Entry 8Q3E (X-ray diffraction, 2.17 A resolution); this record covers chains CCC and III of the 11 polymer chains in the assembly.

== Chain CCC ==
Name: Histone H2A type 1-B/E
From: Homo sapiens
UniProtKB: P04908 (H2A1B_HUMAN); residues 13-119 here correspond to UniProt positions 14-120 (UniProt number = residue number + 1)
Sequence (107 residues; row label = number of the first residue in the row):
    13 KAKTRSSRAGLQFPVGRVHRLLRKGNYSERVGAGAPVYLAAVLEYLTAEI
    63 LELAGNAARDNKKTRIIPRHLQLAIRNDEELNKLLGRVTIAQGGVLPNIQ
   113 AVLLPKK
Curated features (UniProtKB/Swiss-Prot):
  - modified residue: Lys13 (N6-(beta-hydroxybutyryl)lysine), Lys36 (N6-(2-hydroxyisobutyryl)lysine), Lys74 (N6-(2-hydroxyisobutyryl)lysine), Lys75 (N6-(2-hydroxyisobutyryl)lysine), Lys95 (N6-(2-hydroxyisobutyryl)lysine), Gln104 (N5-methylglutamine), Lys118 (N6-(2-hydroxyisobutyryl)lysine), Lys119 (N6-crotonyllysine)
  - cross-link (Glycyl lysine isopeptide (Lys-Gly)): Lys13 (interchain with G-Cter in ubiquitin), Lys15 (interchain with G-Cter in ubiquitin), Lys119 (interchain with G-Cter in ubiquitin)

== Chain III ==
Molecule: 145-nt DNA strand
From: Homo sapiens
Sequence (145 nucleotides; row label = number of the first residue in the row; numbers below 1 keep their minus sign (DA-72 is residue -72)):
   -72 ATCAATATCCACCTGCAGATACTACCAAAAGTGTATTTGGAAACTGCTCC
   -22 ATCAAAAGGCATGTTCAGCTGAATCAGCTGAACATGCCTTTTGATGGAGC
    28 AGTTTCCAAATACACTTTTGGTAGTATCTGCAGGTGGATATTGAT

== How chain CCC and chain III interact ==
Contacting residue pairs (14):
  Lys13(CCC) with DT-41(III), phosphate contact
  Ala14(CCC) with DT-41(III), phosphate contact
  Lys15(CCC) with DG-42(III), phosphate contact; DT-41(III), hydrogen bond to the phosphate
  Thr16(CCC) with DG-42(III), phosphate contact
  Arg17(CCC) with DG-42(III), salt bridge to the phosphate
  Arg20(CCC) with DT-41(III), salt bridge to the phosphate
  Gly28(CCC) with DA-43(III), sugar contact; DG-42(III), phosphate contact
  Arg29(CCC) with DA-43(III), hydrogen bond to the phosphate
  Arg32(CCC) with DA-44(III), phosphate contact; DA-43(III), salt bridge to the phosphate
  Arg42(CCC) with DG-34(III), sugar contact
  Arg77(CCC) with DA-54(III), sugar contact
Interface residues without a listed pair, chain III (7 interface residues in all): DT-35

== Summary ==
The interface between chain CCC and chain III involves 11 residues on one side and 7 on the other, with 2
hydrogen bonds and 3 salt bridges. Polar pairs include Lys15(CCC)-DT-41(III), Arg29(CCC)-DA-43(III) and
Arg17(CCC)-DG-42(III).
Here chain CCC is Histone H2A type 1-B/E and chain III is a 145-nt DNA strand, both from Homo sapiens. Entry
8Q3E (High Resolution Structure of Nucleosome Core with Bound Foamy Virus GAG Peptide) was determined by X-ray
diffraction together with 8Q36, 8Q3M and 8Q3X from the same study.
